8RB8 - chains E and G of the 7 polymer chains in the assembly; structure by electron microscopy, 3.41 A resolution.

[Chain E]
Molecule: Ion-translocating oxidoreductase complex subunit E
Organism: Azotobacter vinelandii DJ
Notes: EC 7.-.-.-
UniProtKB: Q9F5Y1 (RNFE_AZOVD); residues 1-238 here = UniProt positions 1-238
Amino-acid sequence (238 residues; row label = number of the first residue in the row):
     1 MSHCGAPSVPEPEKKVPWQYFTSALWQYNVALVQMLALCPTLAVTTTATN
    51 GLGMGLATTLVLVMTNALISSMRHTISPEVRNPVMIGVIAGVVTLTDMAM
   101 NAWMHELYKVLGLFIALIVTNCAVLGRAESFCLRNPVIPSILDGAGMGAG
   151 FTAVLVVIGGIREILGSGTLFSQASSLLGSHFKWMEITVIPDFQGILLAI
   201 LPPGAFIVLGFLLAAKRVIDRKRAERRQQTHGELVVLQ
Unresolved in the structure: 1-15, 229-238

[Chain G]
Molecule: Ion-translocating oxidoreductase complex subunit G
Organism: Azotobacter vinelandii DJ
Notes: EC 7.-.-.-
UniProtKB: C1DMA4 (C1DMA4_AZOVD); numbering as in UniProt (aligned over 1-229)
Amino-acid sequence (237 residues; each row starts with the number of its first residue):
     1 MNDTTMTPAEENAAPAEAAAGKPTLLARLEKWRPMVAYQGLSLGLVCAVV
    51 ALLLLTGNIMTHGTIAEQQMQDRLATLREVLPQSLYDNNPLADSFKVQDA
   101 ELGEVEVLPARLQGKLTAVVFQGRNIGYGGPIEQMMSVDAQGKILGVRVL
   151 THKETPGLADKIEASRSDWIKVFDGLSLENTALDKWKVKKDGGQFDQFAG
   201 ATITPRAVVKTVLQGLQFQARHAEQLKAEWSHPQFEK
Unresolved in the structure: 1-34, 229-237
Sequence notes: expression tag (230-237)
Covalently attached groups: flavin mononucleotide (FMN) linked to Thr-202

[Interface between chain E and chain G]
Residue-residue contacts (21; chain E residue first):
  Thr-75(E) with Tyr-38(G), hydrogen bond (backbone-side chain)
  Ser-77(E) with Gln-39(G), hydrogen bond
  Glu-79(E) with Gln-39(G), hydrogen bond
  Val-80(E) with Gln-39(G)
  Pro-83(E) with Leu-43(G)
  Gly-91(E) with Val-50(G); Leu-54(G)
  Thr-94(E) with Leu-54(G)
  Leu-95(E) with Leu-54(G), hydrophobic
  Met-98(E) with Leu-54(G); Gly-57(G); Asn-58(G); Thr-61(G)
  Asn-101(E) with Ile-65(G)
  Ala-102(E) with Thr-64(G); Ile-65(G), hydrophobic; Gln-68(G)
  Trp-103(E) with Thr-61(G)
  His-105(E) with Gln-68(G)
  Lys-109(E) with Asp-72(G), salt bridge
  Leu-197(E) with Pro-156(G)
Also at the interface, not in a pair above, chain E (18 interface residues in all): Val-84, Gly-87, Val-88
Also at the interface, not in a pair above, chain G (17 interface residues in all): Ser-42, Val-46, Leu-53, Gly-157

[Summary]
18 residues of chain E face 17 of chain G across their interface; the contacts include 3 hydrogen bonds and 1
salt bridge. Polar contacts include Lys-109(E)/Asp-72(G), Thr-75(E)/Tyr-38(G) and Ser-77(E)/Gln-39(G).
Chain E is Ion-translocating oxidoreductase complex subunit E and chain G is Ion-translocating oxidoreductase
complex subunit G, both from Azotobacter vinelandii DJ; the structure, Cryo-EM structure of the
NADH:ferredoxin oxidoreductase RNF from Azotobacter vinelandii, purified with 2-ME/TCEP, NADH added, was
determined by electron microscopy (same publication as 8RB9, 8RBM, 8RBQ and 8AHX).
